Entry 8X0Z (X-ray diffraction, 2.10 A resolution); this record covers chain A.

[Chain A]
Molecule: Ice-binding protein
Organism: Flavobacterium frigoris PS1
Reference sequence: H7FWB6 (IBP_FLAFP); residue numbers follow UniProt; this construct covers 29-276
Sequence (250 residues; numbered 27 to 276; the number before each row is that of its first residue):
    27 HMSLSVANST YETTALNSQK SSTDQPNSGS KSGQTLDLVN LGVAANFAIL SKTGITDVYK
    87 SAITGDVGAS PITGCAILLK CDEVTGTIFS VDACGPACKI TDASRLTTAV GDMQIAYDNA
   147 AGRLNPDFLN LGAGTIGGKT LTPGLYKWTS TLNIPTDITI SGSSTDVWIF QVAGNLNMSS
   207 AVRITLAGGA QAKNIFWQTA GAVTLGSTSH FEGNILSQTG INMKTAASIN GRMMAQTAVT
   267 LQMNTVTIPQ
Disordered / not traced: 27-60
Construct notes: expression tag (27-28); engineered mutation Cys101 (Ala in H7FWB6), Cys120 (Ala in H7FWB6)
Cystine bridges: Cys101-Cys120, Cys107-Cys124
Swiss-Prot annotation at these positions:
  - motif: Thr79 to Thr82 (Ice-binding site motif (T-A/G-X-T/N) 1), Thr245 to Asn248 (Ice-binding site motif (T-A/G-X-T/N) 2), Thr263 to Thr266 (Ice-binding site motif (T-A/G-X-T/N) 3)
  - site: Thr251 (Ice-binding)
  - mutagenesis: Asn203 (N203A/Q: Increased thermal hysteresis (TH) activity compared to wild-type), Thr211 (T211Y: No effect on thermal hysteresis (TH) activity), Thr234 (T234Y: No effect on thermal hysteresis (TH) activity), Asn248 (N248Y: Has 43% thermal hysteresis (TH) activity of that of the wild-type), Thr251 (T251Y: Has 11% thermal hysteresis (TH) activity of that of the wild-type), Thr266 (T266Y: Has 33% thermal hysteresis (TH) activity of that of the wild-type)

[Overview]
Curated annotation (UniProt) lists 6 mutagenesis sites.
Chain A is Ice-binding protein (Flavobacterium frigoris PS1); the structure, Crystal structure of A101C/A120C
mutant of FfIBP, was determined by X-ray diffraction (same publication as 8X1L, 8X1O and 8X1P).
